PDB entry 8T9D | electron microscopy, 4.66 A resolution (low resolution: residue-level contacts below are approximate; hydrogen-bond / salt-bridge calls are withheld) | chains L and Q of the 26 polymer chains in the assembly

[Chain L]
Protein: Mediator of RNA polymerase II transcription subunit 17
Organism: Homo sapiens
UniProt: Q9NVC6 (MED17_HUMAN); residues 1-651 here = UniProt positions 1-651
Amino-acid sequence (651 residues; each row starts with the number of its first residue):
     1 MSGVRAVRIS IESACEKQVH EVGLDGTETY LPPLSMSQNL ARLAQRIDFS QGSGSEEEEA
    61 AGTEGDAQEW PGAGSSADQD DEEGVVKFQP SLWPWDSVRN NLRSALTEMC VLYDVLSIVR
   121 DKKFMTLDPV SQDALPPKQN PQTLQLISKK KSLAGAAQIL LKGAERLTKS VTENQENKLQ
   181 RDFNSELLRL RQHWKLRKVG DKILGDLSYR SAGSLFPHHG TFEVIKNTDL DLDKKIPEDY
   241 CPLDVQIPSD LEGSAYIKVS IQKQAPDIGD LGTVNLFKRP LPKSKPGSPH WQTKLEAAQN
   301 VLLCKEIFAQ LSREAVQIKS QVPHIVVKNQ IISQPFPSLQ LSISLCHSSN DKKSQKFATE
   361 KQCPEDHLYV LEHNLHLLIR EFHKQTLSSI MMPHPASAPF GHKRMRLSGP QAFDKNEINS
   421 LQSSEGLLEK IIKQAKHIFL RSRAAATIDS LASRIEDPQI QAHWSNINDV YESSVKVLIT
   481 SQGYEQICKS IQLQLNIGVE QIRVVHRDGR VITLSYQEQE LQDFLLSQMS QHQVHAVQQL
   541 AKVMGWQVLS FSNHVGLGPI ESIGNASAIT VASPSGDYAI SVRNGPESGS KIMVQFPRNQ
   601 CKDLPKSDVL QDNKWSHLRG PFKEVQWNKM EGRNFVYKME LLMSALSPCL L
Unresolved in the structure: 52-92, 121-139, 239-250, 277-287, 350-362, 387-390, 542-545, 648-651
Curated features (UniProtKB/Swiss-Prot):
  - natural variant: L371 (L371P: In MCPHSBA)

[Chain Q]
Protein: Mediator of RNA polymerase II transcription subunit 22
Organism: Homo sapiens
UniProt: Q15528 (MED22_HUMAN); residue numbers follow UniProt; this construct covers 1-200
Amino-acid sequence (200 residues; each row starts with the number of its first residue):
     1 MAQQRALPQS KETLLQSYNK RLKDDIKSIM DNFTEIIKTA KIEDETQVSR ATQGEQDNYE
    61 MHVRAANIVR AGESLMKLVS DLKQFLILND FPSVNEAIDQ RNQQLRTLQE ECDRKLITLR
   121 DEISIDLYEL EEEYYSSSSS LCEANDLPLC EAYGRLDLDT DSADGLSAPL LASPEPSAGP
   181 LQVAAPAHSH AGGPGPTEHA
Unresolved in the structure: 1-8, 140-200

[Chain L / chain Q interface]
Residue-residue contacts - 22 pairs, chain L then chain Q:
  S148(L) with N58(Q)
  Q192(L) with R101(Q)
  H193(L) with R101(Q)
  R197(L) with L86(Q); L88(Q); N89(Q); F91(Q)
  I448(L) with Y134(Q)
  L451(L) with Y134(Q); S139(Q)
  Q459(L) with Y135(Q)
  A462(L) with E131(Q)
  H463(L) with Y128(Q); E131(Q)
  N466(L) with R120(Q); S124(Q)
  I467(L) with R120(Q)
  T480(L) with Y135(Q)
  S481(L) with Y135(Q)
  Q482(L) with Y135(Q)
  G483(L) with Y135(Q)
  Y484(L) with Y135(Q)
Also at the interface, not in a pair above, chain L (26 interface residues in all): L144, K149, S152, G163, D182, F183, L188, L196, I455, R633
Also at the interface, not in a pair above, chain Q (21 interface residues in all): A40, E55, Y59, E73, F85, I87, D90, S138

[Summary]
Chain L and chain Q form an interface of 26 and 21 residues respectively.
Here chain L is Mediator of RNA polymerase II transcription subunit 17 and chain Q is Mediator of RNA
polymerase II transcription subunit 22, both from Homo sapiens. Entry 8T9D (CryoEM structure of TR-TRAP) was
determined by electron microscopy (same publication as 8T1L and 8T1I).
